4ZI1 - chains A and B; structure by X-ray diffraction, 2.10 A resolution.

== Chain A ==
Name: Estrogen receptor beta
From: Homo sapiens
Notes: fragment: ligand binding domain
UniProt: Q92731 (ESR2_HUMAN); residue numbers follow UniProt; this construct covers 262-509
Amino-acid sequence (249 residues; each row starts with the number of its first residue):
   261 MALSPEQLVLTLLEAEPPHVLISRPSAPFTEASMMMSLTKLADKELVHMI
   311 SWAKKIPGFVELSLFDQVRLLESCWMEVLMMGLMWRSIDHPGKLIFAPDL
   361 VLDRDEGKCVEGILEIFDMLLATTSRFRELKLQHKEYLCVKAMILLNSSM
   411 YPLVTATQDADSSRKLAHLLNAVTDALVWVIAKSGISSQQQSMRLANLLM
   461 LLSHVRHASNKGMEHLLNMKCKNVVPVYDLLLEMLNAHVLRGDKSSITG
Unresolved in the structure: 261, 409-419, 503-509
Sequence notes: initiating methionine (261); conflict D503 (Cys in Q92731)
Residues lining bound ligands: kb095285 (KB0; 2-(4-hydroxyphenyl)-7-methyl-3-phenyl-1H-inden-5-ol): M295, L298, T299, L301, A302, E305, W335, M336, L339, M340, L343, R346, F356, I373, I376, F377, L380, G472, H475, L476, L491

== Chain B ==
Name: Nuclear receptor coactivator 5
Notes: fragment: 12mer PEPTIDE CIA12mod
UniProt: Q9HCD5 (NCOA5_HUMAN); residues 341-352 here = UniProt positions 341-352
Amino-acid sequence (12 residues; numbered 341 to 352; the number before each row is that of its first residue):
   341 AIESLIDLLADN
Unresolved in the structure: 341-343, 352
Sequence notes: engineered mutation E343 (Gln in Q9HCD5), D347 (Asn in Q9HCD5)
Curated features (UniProtKB/Swiss-Prot):
  - motif: L345, I346, L348, L349 (LXXLL motif)

== Interface between chain A and chain B ==
Pairs across the interface (16):
  I310(A) - L345(B)  hydrophobic
  I310(A) - L348(B)  hydrophobic
  I310(A) - L349(B)  hydrophobic
  K314(A) - L348(B)  hydrogen bond (side chain-backbone)
  K314(A) - L349(B)  hydrogen bond (side chain-backbone)
  K314(A) - D351(B)  salt bridge
  F319(A) - L349(B)  hydrophobic
  L324(A) - L349(B)  hydrophobic
  Q327(A) - L349(B)
  V328(A) - L345(B)  hydrophobic
  V328(A) - L349(B)  hydrophobic
  L331(A) - L349(B)  hydrophobic
  E332(A) - L345(B)
  L490(A) - L345(B)
  E493(A) - S344(B)
  E493(A) - L345(B)  hydrogen bond (side chain-backbone)
Interface residues without a listed pair, chain A (11 interface residues in all): M494
Interface residues without a listed pair, chain B (7 interface residues in all): I346, A350

== Summary ==
11 residues of chain A and 7 residues of chain B are in contact, with 3 hydrogen bonds and 1 salt bridge.
Polar pairs include K314(A)-D351(B), K314(A)-L348(B) and K314(A)-L349(B). Ligands of chain A: kb095285.
Here chain A is Estrogen receptor beta (Homo sapiens) and chain B is Nuclear receptor coactivator 5. Entry
4ZI1 (Human estrogen receptor beta ligand-binding domain in complex with KB095285 and CIA12 coactivator
peptide) was determined by X-ray diffraction.
